PDB entry 9GNZ | electron microscopy, 3.70 A resolution | chains B and G of the 22 polymer chains in the assembly

# Chain B (and G)
Name: Flagellin
Organism: Salmonella enterica
Notes: chain G of this document is another copy of the same molecule, construct and numbering; everything in this record applies to it too
UniProt: Q6V2T3 (Q6V2T3_SALER); residues 1-495 here = UniProt positions 1-495
Sequence (495 residues; numbered 1 to 495; the number before each row is that of its first residue):
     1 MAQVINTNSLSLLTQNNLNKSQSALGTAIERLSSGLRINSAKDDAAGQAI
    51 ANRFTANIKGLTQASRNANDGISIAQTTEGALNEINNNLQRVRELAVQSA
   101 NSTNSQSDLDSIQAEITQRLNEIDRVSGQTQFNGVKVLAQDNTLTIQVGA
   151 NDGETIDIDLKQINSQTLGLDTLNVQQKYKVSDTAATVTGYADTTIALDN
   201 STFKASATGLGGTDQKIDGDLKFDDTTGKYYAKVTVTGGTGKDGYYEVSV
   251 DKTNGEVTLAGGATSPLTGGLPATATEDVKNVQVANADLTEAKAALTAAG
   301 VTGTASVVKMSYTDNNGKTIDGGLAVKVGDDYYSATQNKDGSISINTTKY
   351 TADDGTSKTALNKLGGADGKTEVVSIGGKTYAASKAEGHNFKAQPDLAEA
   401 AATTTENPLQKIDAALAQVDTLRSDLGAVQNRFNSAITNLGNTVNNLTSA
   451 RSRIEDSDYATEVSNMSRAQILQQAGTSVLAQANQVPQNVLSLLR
Disordered / not traced: 1, 495 (chain G: 1-3, 495)

# Chain B / chain G interface
Pairs across the interface (30; chain B residue first):
  Leu-10(B) / Ile-29(G)  hydrophobic
  Leu-13(B) / Glu-30(G)
  Thr-14(B) / Ser-33(G)
  Asn-17(B) / Ser-33(G)  hydrogen bond
  Asn-17(B) / Ser-34(G)
  Arg-37(B) / Arg-66(G)
  Asn-57(B) / Gln-131(G)
  Val-148(B) / Arg-125(G)
  Glu-154(B) / Gln-129(G)
  Asn-431(B) / Arg-119(G)  hydrogen bond
  Arg-432(B) / Gln-118(G)  hydrogen bond
  Ser-435(B) / Glu-84(G)
  Ser-435(B) / Arg-119(G)
  Ala-436(B) / Arg-125(G)
  Thr-438(B) / Glu-84(G)
  Asn-439(B) / Glu-84(G)  hydrogen bond (backbone-side chain)
  Asn-439(B) / Val-126(G)
  Asn-446(B) / Gln-76(G)
  Asn-446(B) / Thr-77(G)
  Ala-450(B) / Ser-73(G)
  Arg-453(B) / Asn-69(G)
  Arg-453(B) / Ser-73(G)  hydrogen bond
  Arg-453(B) / Gln-76(G)  hydrogen bond
  Val-479(B) / Ile-29(G)  hydrophobic
  Gln-482(B) / Met-466(G)
  Gln-482(B) / Gln-470(G)
  Val-486(B) / Gln-470(G)
  Val-486(B) / Gln-473(G)
  Val-490(B) / Gln-473(G)
  Leu-494(B) / Thr-477(G)
Interface residues without a listed pair, chain B (33 interface residues in all): Ala-2, Gln-3, Arg-53, Phe-54, Gly-149, Ile-156, Ala-428, Asn-442, Leu-447, Ile-454, Pro-487
Interface residues without a listed pair, chain G (28 interface residues in all): Leu-18, Gln-22, Asp-70, Gly-80, Glu-122, Phe-132, Asn-133, Gln-474

# Overview
Chain B and chain G form an interface of 33 and 28 residues respectively; the contacts include 6 hydrogen
bonds. Among the polar pairs are Asn-17(B)/Ser-33(G), Asn-431(B)/Arg-119(G) and Arg-432(B)/Gln-118(G).
Both chains are Flagellin (Salmonella enterica). Entry 9GNZ (Salmonella cap-filament complex) was determined
by electron microscopy, deposited together with 9GO6 and 9GSX.
